PDB entry 7PZB | X-ray diffraction, 3.12 A resolution | chains B and E of the 6 polymer chains in the assembly

# Chain B
Molecule: Putative cAMP-binding protein-catabolite gene activator
From: Sinorhizobium meliloti 1021
Reference sequence: Q92SD2 (Q92SD2_RHIME); residue numbers follow UniProt; this construct covers 1-234
Amino-acid sequence (244 residues; numbered 1 to 244; the number before each row is that of its first residue):
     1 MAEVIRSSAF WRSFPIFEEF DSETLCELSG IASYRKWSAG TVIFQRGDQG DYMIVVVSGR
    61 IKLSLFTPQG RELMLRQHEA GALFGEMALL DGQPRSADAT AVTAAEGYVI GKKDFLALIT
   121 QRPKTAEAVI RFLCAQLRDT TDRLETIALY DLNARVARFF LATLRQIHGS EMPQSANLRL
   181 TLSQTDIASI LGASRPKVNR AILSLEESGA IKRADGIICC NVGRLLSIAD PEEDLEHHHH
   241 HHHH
Disordered / not traced: 1-5, 232-244
Construct notes: expression tag (235-244)
Residues lining bound ligands: cyclic guanosine monophosphate (PCG): Leu63, Leu75, Arg76, His78, Phe84, Gly85, Glu86, Met87, Ala88, Leu89, Arg95, Ser96, Ala97, Gln136, Thr140
From the paper describing this entry:
  - binding site for cyclic guanosine monophosphate: Gly85, Glu86, Arg95, Ser96, Thr140, Thr141
  - binding site for the 14-nt DNA strand: Gln184, Arg195, Asn199
  - binding site for the 19-nt DNA strand: Leu152, Ser194, Lys197

# Chain E
Molecule: 19-nt DNA strand
Sequence (19 nucleotides; each row starts with the number of its first residue):
     1 CTAGGTAACA TTACTCGCG
Disordered / not traced: 15-19

# Chain B / chain E interface
Contacting residue pairs (13):
  Tyr150(B) with DG4(E), phosphate contact
  Asp151(B) with DA3(E), phosphate contact; DG4(E), phosphate contact
  Leu152(B) with DG4(E), hydrogen bond to the phosphate
  Arg155(B) with DG4(E), salt bridge to the phosphate
  Gly192(B) with DG5(E), phosphate contact
  Ala193(B) with DG5(E), phosphate contact
  Ser194(B) with DG5(E), hydrogen bond to the phosphate; DT6(E), base contact
  Arg195(B) with DA8(E), base contact
  Lys197(B) with DG4(E), base contact; DG5(E), hydrogen bond to the base; DT6(E), hydrogen bond to the base
Other interface residues (no listed pair), chain B (10 interface residues in all): Pro196
Other interface residues (no listed pair), chain E (6 interface residues in all): DA7

# In short
Chain B and chain E form an interface of 10 and 6 residues respectively; the contacts include 4 hydrogen bonds
and 1 salt bridge. Among the polar pairs are Lys197(B)-DG5(E), Lys197(B)-DT6(E) and Leu152(B)-DG4(E). The
paper reports a binding site for cyclic guanosine monophosphate at Gly85(B), Glu86(B) and Arg95(B) among
others; a binding site for the 14-nt DNA strand at Gln184(B), Arg195(B) and Asn199(B).
Here chain B is Putative cAMP-binding protein-catabolite gene activator (Sinorhizobium meliloti 1021) and
chain E is a 19-nt DNA strand. Entry 7PZB (Structure of the Clr-cAMP-DNA complex) was determined by X-ray
diffraction (same publication as 7PZA).
